Entry 4L9L (X-ray diffraction, 3.40 A resolution); this record covers chains C and A of the 3 polymer chains in the assembly.

[Chain C]
Name: Beta-2-microglobulin, MHC class I-related protein
Organism: Bos taurus
UniProt: chimeric construct of C1ITJ8, P01888: residues 114-390 from C1ITJ8 (C1ITJ8_BOVIN) positions 19-295 (UniProt number = residue number - 95); residues 1-98 from P01888 positions 21-118 (UniProt number = residue number + 20)
Amino-acid sequence (392 residues; numbered 1 to 392; the number before each row is that of its first residue):
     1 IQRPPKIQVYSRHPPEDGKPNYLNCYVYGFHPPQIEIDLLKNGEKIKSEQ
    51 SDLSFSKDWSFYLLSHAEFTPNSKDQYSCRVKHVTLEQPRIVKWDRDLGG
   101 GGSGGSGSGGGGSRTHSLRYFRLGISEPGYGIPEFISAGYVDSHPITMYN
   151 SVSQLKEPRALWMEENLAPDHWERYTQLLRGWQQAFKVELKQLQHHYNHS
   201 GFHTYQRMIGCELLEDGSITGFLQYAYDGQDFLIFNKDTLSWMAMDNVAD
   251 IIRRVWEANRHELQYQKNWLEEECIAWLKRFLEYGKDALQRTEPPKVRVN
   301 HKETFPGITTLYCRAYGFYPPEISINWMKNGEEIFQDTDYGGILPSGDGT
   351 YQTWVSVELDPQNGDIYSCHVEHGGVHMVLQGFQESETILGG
Not modelled in the structure: 16-21, 27, 37-48, 68-77, 97-113, 151-152, 303-308, 360-361, 386-392
Construct notes: linker (99-113)
Modified residues: Lys156 (N~6~-[(2-amino-4-oxo-3,4-dihydropteridin-6-yl)methyl]-D-lysine; KFP)
Cystine bridges: Cys25-Cys79, Cys211-Cys274, Cys313-Cys369

[Chain A]
Name: Human MAIT TCR alpha chain
Organism: Homo sapiens
Notes: engineered mutation(s): T157C
Amino-acid sequence (208 residues; each row starts with the number of its first residue; note: 1 number in that range is skipped by the numbering (no residue carries it; nothing is unmodelled there); numbers below 1 keep their minus sign (Met-1 is residue -1)):
    -1 MAGQNIDQPTEMTATEGAIVQINCTYQTSGFNGLFWYQQHAGEAPTFLSY
    49 NVLDGLEEKGRFSSFLSRSKGYSYLLLKELQMKDSASYLCAPLDSNYQLI
    99 WGAGTKLIIKPNIQNPDPAVYQLRDSKSSDKSVCLFTDFDSQTNVSQSKD
   149 SDVYITDKCVLDM
   163 RSMDFKSNSAVAWSNKSDFACANAFNNSIIPEDTFFPSPESSALE
Not modelled in the structure: -1 to 2, 163-164, 202-207
Cystine bridges: Cys22-Cys88, Cys132-Cys183

[How chain C and chain A interact]
Contacting residue pairs (24; chain C residue first):
  Arg174(C) with Tyr95(A); Gln96(A)
  Tyr175(C) with Asn94(A), hydrogen bond
  Leu178(C) with Tyr95(A), hydrophobic
  His261(C) with Tyr48(A), hydrogen bond (side chain-backbone); Glu55(A), salt bridge
  Gln264(C) with Val50(A); Leu51(A); Glu55(A)
  Tyr265(C) with Asn30(A); Tyr48(A); Val50(A); Tyr95(A), hydrogen bond
  Asn268(C) with Phe29(A), hydrogen bond (side chain-backbone); Arg66(A)
  Trp269(C) with Asn30(A); Tyr95(A)
  Glu272(C) with Arg66(A), salt bridge
  Glu273(C) with Gly28(A); Phe29(A), hydrogen bond (side chain-backbone); Asn30(A); Ser93(A), hydrogen bond
  Trp277(C) with Ser93(A); Asn94(A)
Interface residues without a listed pair, chain C (14 interface residues in all): Trp182, Leu240, Lys267
Interface residues without a listed pair, chain A (13 interface residues in all): Phe45
Interface features reported in the paper:
  - interface residues, chain A: Phe29(A), Glu55(A), Arg66(A), Ser93(A), Tyr95(A), Gln96(A)

[Summary]
The interface between chain C and chain A involves 14 residues on one side and 13 on the other; the contacts
include 6 hydrogen bonds and 2 salt bridges. Polar contacts include His261(C)-Glu55(A), Glu272(C)-Arg66(A) and
Tyr175(C)-Asn94(A). The paper reports interface residues Phe29(A), Glu55(A) and Arg66(A) among others.
Chain C is Beta-2-microglobulin, MHC class I-related protein (Bos taurus) and chain A is Human MAIT TCR alpha
chain (Homo sapiens); the structure, Crystal structure of a human Valpha7.2/Vbeta13.2 MAIT TCR in complex with
bovine MR1, was determined by X-ray diffraction, deposited together with 4L8S and 4LCC.
